PDB entry 3RHN | X-ray diffraction, 2.10 A resolution | chain A

# Chain A
Protein: Histidine triad nucleotide-binding protein
Source organism: Oryctolagus cuniculus
UniProt: P80912 (HINT1_RABIT); residues 12-126 here correspond to UniProt positions 11-125 (UniProt number = residue number - 1)
Chain sequence (115 residues; each row starts with the number of its first residue):
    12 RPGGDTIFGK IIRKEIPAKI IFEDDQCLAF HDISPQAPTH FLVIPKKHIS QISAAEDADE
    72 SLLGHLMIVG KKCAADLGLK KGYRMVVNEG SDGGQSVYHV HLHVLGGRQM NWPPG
Residues lining bound ligands: guanosine-5'-monophosphate (5GP): Ile-18, Phe-19, Ile-22, Ile-27, Phe-41, His-42, Asp-43, Ile-44, Ser-45, Leu-53, Asn-99, Gly-105, Gln-106, Ser-107, Val-108, His-112, His-114, Trp-123

# Summary
Ligands of chain A: guanosine-5'-monophosphate.
Chain A is Histidine triad nucleotide-binding protein (Oryctolagus cuniculus); the structure, Histidine triad
nucleotide-binding protein (hint) from rabbit complexed with gmp, was determined by X-ray diffraction together
with 4RHN, 5RHN and 6RHN from the same study.
